PDB entry 6X83 | X-ray diffraction, 2.83 A resolution | chains A and B of the 3 polymer chains in the assembly

# Chain A (and B)
Name: Tumor necrosis factor
Organism: Homo sapiens
Notes: chain B of this document is another copy of the same molecule, construct and numbering; everything in this record applies to it too
Reference sequence: P01375 (TNFA_HUMAN); residues 1-157 here correspond to UniProt positions 77-233 (UniProt number = residue number + 76)
Amino-acid sequence (158 residues; each row starts with the number of its first residue; numbering starts at 0):
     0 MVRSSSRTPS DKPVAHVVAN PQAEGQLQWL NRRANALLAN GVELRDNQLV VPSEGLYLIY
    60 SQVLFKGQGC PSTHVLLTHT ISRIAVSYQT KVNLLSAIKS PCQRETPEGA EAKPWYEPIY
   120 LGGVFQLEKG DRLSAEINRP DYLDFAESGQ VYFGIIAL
Not modelled in the structure: 0-8, 103-110 (chain B: 0-8, 32-36, 103-108)
Sequence notes: initiating methionine (0)
Swiss-Prot annotation at these positions:
  - glycosylation: Ser4 (O-linked (GalNAc...) serine)
Small-molecule neighbours:
  - 1-benzyl-1H-benzimidazole (UTS), molecule 1: Leu57, Ile58, Tyr59, Gly121, Gly122
  - 1-benzyl-1H-benzimidazole (UTS), molecule 2: Leu57, Tyr59, Ser60, Tyr119, Leu120, Gly121, Tyr151, Ile155

# Chain A / chain B interface
Residue-residue contacts (14; chain A residue first):
  Leu93(A) - Glu146(B)
  Leu94(A) - Glu146(B)
  Leu94(A) - Gln149(B)
  Leu120(A) - Tyr119(B)
  Gly121(A) - Gln61(B)
  Gly121(A) - Tyr119(B)  hydrogen bond (backbone-side chain)
  Gly121(A) - Gln149(B)  hydrogen bond (backbone-side chain)
  Gly122(A) - Gln61(B)
  Gly122(A) - Gly148(B)
  Gly122(A) - Tyr151(B)
  Val123(A) - His15(B)
  Val123(A) - Gly148(B)  hydrogen bond (backbone-backbone)
  Val123(A) - Tyr151(B)
  Leu157(A) - Tyr59(B)
Other interface residues (no listed pair), chain A (10 interface residues in all): Leu55, Tyr119, Phe124
Other interface residues (no listed pair), chain B (9 interface residues in all): Ile155

# In short
Chain A and chain B form an interface of 10 and 9 residues respectively, with 3 hydrogen bonds. Among the
polar pairs are Gly121(A)-Tyr119(B), Gly121(A)-Gln149(B) and Val123(A)-Gly148(B). Bound to chain A:
1-benzyl-1H-benzimidazole.
Both chains are Tumor necrosis factor (Homo sapiens). Entry 6X83 (Crystal Structure of TNFalpha with fragment
compound 6) was determined by X-ray diffraction together with 6X85 and 6X86 from the same study.
